9DHK - chains A and C of the 3 polymer chains in the assembly; structure by X-ray diffraction, 2.35 A resolution.

== Chain A ==
Protein: RecQ-mediated genome instability protein 1
From: Homo sapiens
UniProt: Q9H9A7 (RMI1_HUMAN); numbering as in UniProt (aligned over 475-625)
Sequence (152 residues; each row starts with the number of its first residue):
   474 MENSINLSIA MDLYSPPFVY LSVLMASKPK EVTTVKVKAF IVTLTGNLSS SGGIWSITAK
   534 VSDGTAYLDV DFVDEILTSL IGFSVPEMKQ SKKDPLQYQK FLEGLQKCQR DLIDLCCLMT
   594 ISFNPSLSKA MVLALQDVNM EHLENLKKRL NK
Unresolved in the structure: 474-483
Sequence notes: initiating methionine (474)

== Chain C ==
Protein: L3 peptide
Sequence (15 residues; each row starts with the number of its first residue):
   101 XYRLWFFQTY KLPCX
Modified / non-standard residues: ACE (acetyl group) at position 101; NH2 (amino group) at position 115
Glycans and other covalent adducts: covalent link ACE_101-C114

== How chain A and chain C interact ==
Residue-residue contacts (13):
  I514(A) with F106(C)
  V515(A) with L104(C); F106(C)
  T516(A) with L104(C); W105(C), hydrogen bond (side chain-backbone); F106(C)
  L517(A) with W105(C), hydrogen bond (backbone-backbone); F106(C), hydrophobic; F107(C), hydrophobic
  G519(A) with W105(C)
  N520(A) with W105(C)
  Q582(A) with F107(C)
  I586(A) with F106(C), hydrophobic
Also at the interface, not in a pair above, chain A (10 interface residues in all): I530, L585

== Summary ==
The interface between chain A and chain C involves 10 residues on one side and 4 on the other; the contacts
include 2 hydrogen bonds. Among the polar pairs are T516(A)-W105(C) and L517(A)-W105(C).
Here chain A is RecQ-mediated genome instability protein 1 (Homo sapiens) and chain C is L3 peptide. Entry
9DHK (RMI1-RMI2 bound to cyclic peptide L3) was determined by X-ray diffraction, deposited together with 9DI4.
